Entry 4JI4 (X-ray diffraction, 3.69 A resolution); this record covers chains A and O of the 21 polymer chains in the assembly.

== Chain A ==
Molecule: 16S rRNA
Organism: Thermus thermophilus
Sequence (1522 nucleotides; each row starts with the number of its first residue; note: 42 numbers in that range are skipped by the numbering (no residue carries them; nothing is unmodelled there); a row labelled like 190A-190L holds insertion residues (190A, then the next letters in order); numbering starts at 0):
     0 UUUGUUGGAG AGUUUGAUCC UGGCUCAGGG UGAACGCUGG CGGCGUGCCU AAGACAUGCA
    60 AGUCGUGCGG G
    73 CCGCGGGGUU UU
    88 ACUCCG
    95 UGGUC
   101 AGCGGCGGAC GGGUGAGUAA CGCGUGGGU
  129A G
   130 ACCUACCCGG AAGAGGGGGA CAACCCGGGG AAACUCGGGC UAAUCCCCCA UGUGGACCCG
   190 C
190A-190L CCCUUGGGGUGU
   191 GUCCAAAGGG CUUU
   216 GCCCGCUUCC GGAUGGGCCC GCGUCCCAUC AGCUAGUUGG UGGGGUAAUG GCCCACCAAG
   276 GCGACGACGG GUAGCCGGUC UGAGAGGAUG GCCGGCCACA GGGGCACUGA GACACGGGCC
   336 CCACUCCUAC GGGAGGCAGC AGUUAGGAAU CUUCCGCAAU GGGCGCAAGC CUGACGGAGC
   396 GACGCCGCUU GGAGGAAGAA GCCCUUCGGG GUGUAAACUC CUGAA
   442 CCCGGGACGA AACCCCCGAC GA
   474 GGGGACUGAC GGUACCGGG
   494 GUAAUAGCGC CGGCCAACUC CGUGCCAGCA GCCGCGGUAA UACGGAGGGC GCGAGCGUUA
   554 CCCGGAUUCA CUGGGCGUAA AGGGCGUGUA GGCGGCCUGG GGCGUCCCAU GUGAAAGACC
   614 ACGGCUCAAC CGUGGGGGAG CGUGGGAUAC GCUCAGGCUA GACGGUGGGA GAGGGUGGUG
   674 GAAUUCCCGG AGUAGCGGUG AAAUGCGCAG AUACCGGGAG GAACGCCGAU GGCGAAGGCA
   734 GCCACCUGGU CCACCCGUGA CGCUGAGGCG CGAAAGCGUG GGGAGCAAAC CGGAUUAGAU
   794 ACCCGGGUAG UCCACGCCCU AAACGAUGCG CGCUAGGUCU CUGGGUCU
   848 CCUGGGGGCC GAAGCUAACG CGUUAAGCGC GCCGCCUGGG GAGUACGGCC GCAAGGCUGA
   908 AACUCAAAGG AAUUGACGGG GGCCCGCACA AGCGGUGGAG CAUGUGGUUU AAUUCGAAGX
   968 AACGCGAAGA ACCUUACCAG GCCUUGACAU GCUAGG
 1003A G
  1004 AACCCGGGUG AAAGCCUGGG GUGCCCC
1030A-1030D GCGA
  1031 GGGGAGCCCU AGCACAGGUG CUGCAUGGCC GUCGUCAGCU CGUGCCGUGA GGUGUUGGGU
  1091 UAAGUCCCGC AACGAGCGCA ACCCCCGCCG UUAGUUGCCA GCGGUUCGGC CGGGCACUCU
  1151 AACGGGACUG CCCGCGAAA
  1171 GCGGGAGGAA GGAGGGGACG ACGUCUGGUC AGCAUGGCCC UUACGGCCUG GGCGACACAC
  1231 GUGCUACAAU GCCCACUACA AAGCGAUGCC ACCCGGCAAC GGGGAGCUAA UCGCAAAAAG
  1291 GUGGGCCCAG UUCGGAUUGG GGUCUGCAAC CCGACCCCAU GAAGCCGGAA UCGCUAGUAA
  1351 UCGCGGAUCA G
 1361A C
  1362 CAUGCCGCGG UGAAUACGUU CCCGGGCCUU GUACACACXG CCXGUXACGC CAUGGGAGCG
  1422 GGCUCUACCC GAAGUCGCCG GG
  1446 AGCCUACGGG
  1459 CAGGCGCCGA GGGUAGGGCC CGUGACUGGG GUGAAGUCGU AACAAGGUAG CUGUACCGGA
  1519 AGGUGCGGCU GGAUCCACUC CUUUCU
Not modelled in the structure: 0-4, 1534-1538
Differences from the reference sequence: conflict U1490 (C2113 in M26923.1), C1534 (A2157 in M26923.1), A1535 (C2158 in M26923.1)
Modified positions: PSU (pseudouridine-5'-monophosphate) at position 516, 7MG (7N-methyl-8-hydroguanosine-5'-monophosphate) at position 527, M2G (N2-dimethylguanosine-5'-monophosphate) at position 966, 5MC (5-methylcytidine-5'-monophosphate) at position 967, 2MG (2N-methylguanosine-5'-monophosphate) at position 1207, 5MC (5-methylcytidine-5'-monophosphate) at position 1400, 4OC (4n,o2'-methylcytidine-5'-monophosphate) at position 1402, 5MC (5-methylcytidine-5'-monophosphate) at position 1404, 5MC (5-methylcytidine-5'-monophosphate) at position 1407, UR3 (3-methyluridine-5'-monophoshate) at position 1498, MA6 (6N-dimethyladenosine-5'-monophoshate) at position 1518, MA6 (6N-dimethyladenosine-5'-monophoshate) at position 1519, PSU (pseudouridine-5'-monophosphate) at position 1540, PSU (pseudouridine-5'-monophosphate) at position 1541
Ion coordination: Mg2+ site 1 near U5 (its only coordinating residue here); Mg2+ site 2 near U12 (its only coordinating residue here); Mg2+ site 3 near G21 (its only coordinating residue here); Mg2+ site 4: G46, G394; Mg2+ site 5: C48, G115; Mg2+ site 6 near A53 (its only coordinating residue here); Mg2+ site 7: A59, C386, U387; Mg2+ site 8: U62, G105; Mg2+ site 9 near C89 (its only coordinating residue here); Mg2+ site 10 near C92 (its only coordinating residue here); Mg2+ site 11 near G107 (its only coordinating residue here); Mg2+ site 12 near A109 (its only coordinating residue here); 105 more Mg2+ sites not listed
From the paper describing this entry:
  - conformationally variable residues: G1491

== Chain O ==
Name: Ribosomal protein S15
Organism: Thermus thermophilus
Reference sequence: Q5SJ76 (RS15_THET8); residues 1-89 here = UniProt positions 1-89
Chain sequence (89 residues; row label = number of the first residue in the row):
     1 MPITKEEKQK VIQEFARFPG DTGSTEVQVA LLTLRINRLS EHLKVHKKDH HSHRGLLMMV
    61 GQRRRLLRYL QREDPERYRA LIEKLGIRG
Not modelled in the structure: 1, 89

== Interface between chain A and chain O ==
Pairs across the interface - 70 pairs, chain A then chain O:
  G579(A) with Arg54(O), hydrogen bond to the phosphate
  U580(A) with Arg54(O), salt bridge to the phosphate; Leu57(O), sugar contact; Met58(O), sugar contact
  G581(A) with Gly61(O), phosphate contact; Arg64(O), hydrogen bond to the phosphate; Arg65(O), salt bridge to the phosphate
  U582(A) with Arg64(O), salt bridge to the phosphate; Arg68(O), salt bridge to the phosphate
  C656(A) with Gln28(O), hydrogen bond to the sugar; Gln62(O), sugar contact
  G657(A) with Thr22(O), base contact; Gly23(O), sugar contact; Gln28(O), sugar contact
  G658(A) with Lys8(O), salt bridge to the phosphate; Gln9(O), phosphate contact; Thr22(O), hydrogen bond to the sugar; Leu31(O), phosphate contact
  U659(A) with Lys8(O), salt bridge to the phosphate; Gln9(O), phosphate contact
  G660(A) with Lys5(O), phosphate contact
  G666(A) with His51(O), sugar contact; Ser52(O), base contact
  G667(A) with His42(O), base contact; Asp49(O), hydrogen bond to the sugar; His50(O), sugar contact; His51(O), hydrogen bond to the sugar
  G668(A) with His46(O), sugar contact; Lys48(O), sugar contact; Asp49(O), sugar contact
  U669(A) with Lys48(O), salt bridge to the phosphate
  A728(A) with Arg54(O), salt bridge to the phosphate
  A729(A) with His51(O), hydrogen bond to the base
  G730(A) with His51(O), hydrogen bond to the base
  C739(A) with His42(O), hydrogen bond to the sugar
  U740(A) with Pro2(O), phosphate contact; Arg38(O), salt bridge to the phosphate; Leu39(O), phosphate contact; His42(O), sugar contact; Ser52(O), hydrogen bond to the sugar
  G741(A) with Leu39(O), sugar contact; His51(O), sugar contact; Ser52(O), hydrogen bond to the sugar; Gly55(O), sugar contact
  G742(A) with Arg35(O), salt bridge to the phosphate; Met58(O), sugar contact
  G750(A) with Phe18(O), phosphate contact; Asp21(O), hydrogen bond to the sugar; Thr22(O), hydrogen bond to the sugar; Gly23(O), hydrogen bond to the sugar; Ser24(O), sugar contact; Gln28(O), base contact
  U751(A) with Arg17(O), phosphate contact; Phe18(O), phosphate contact; Gly23(O), sugar contact; Ser24(O), sugar contact; Thr25(O), sugar contact; Gln28(O), base contact
  G752(A) with Arg17(O), salt bridge to the phosphate; Tyr69(O), hydrogen bond to the phosphate
  A753(A) with Tyr69(O), hydrogen bond to the phosphate; Glu73(O), phosphate contact
  C754(A) with Arg65(O), phosphate contact; Tyr69(O), sugar contact; Arg72(O), salt bridge to the phosphate
  G755(A) with Arg65(O), salt bridge to the phosphate
  C764(A) with His50(O), phosphate contact
  G765(A) with His50(O), phosphate contact
  A807(A) with Lys48(O), salt bridge to the phosphate
  C808(A) with Lys48(O), salt bridge to the phosphate
Interface residues without a listed pair, chain A (33 interface residues in all): G727, C749, G763
Interface residues without a listed pair, chain O (41 interface residues in all): Ile12, Gly20, His53, Met59, Leu66, Arg77

== Summary ==
The interface between chain A and chain O involves 33 residues on one side and 41 on the other, with 16
hydrogen bonds and 15 salt bridges. Polar pairs include A729(A)-His51(O), G730(A)-His51(O) and
C656(A)-Gln28(O). G46(A) and G394(A) form the Mg2+ site 4. C48(A) and G115(A) coordinate Mg2+ site 5. From the
paper: conformational variability at G1491(A).
Chain A is 16S rRNA and chain O is Ribosomal protein S15, both from Thermus thermophilus; the structure,
Crystal Structure of 30S ribosomal subunit from Thermus thermophilus, was determined by X-ray diffraction
(same publication as 4JI0, 4JI1, 4JI2, 4JI3, 4JI5, 4JI6, 4JI7 and 4JI8).
